Entry 1JKV (X-ray diffraction, 1.39 A resolution); this record covers chains A and C of the 6 polymer chains in the assembly.

[Chain A (and C)]
Protein: pseudocatalase
Source organism: Lactobacillus plantarum
Notes: EC 1.11.1.6; chain C of this document is another copy of the same molecule, construct and numbering; everything in this record applies to it too
UniProtKB: P60355 (MCAT_LACPL); residues 1-266 here = UniProt positions 1-266
Amino-acid sequence (266 residues; row label = number of the first residue in the row):
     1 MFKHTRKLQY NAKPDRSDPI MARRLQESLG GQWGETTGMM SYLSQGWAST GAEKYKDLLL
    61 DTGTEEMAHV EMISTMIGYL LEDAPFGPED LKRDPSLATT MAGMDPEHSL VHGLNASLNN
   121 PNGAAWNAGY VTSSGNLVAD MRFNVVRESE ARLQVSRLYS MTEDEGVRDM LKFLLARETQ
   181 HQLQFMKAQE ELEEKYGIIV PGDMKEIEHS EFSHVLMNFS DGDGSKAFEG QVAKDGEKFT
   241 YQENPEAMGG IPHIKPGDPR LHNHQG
Ion coordination: manganese (III) ion site 1: E35, E66, H69 (together with azide ion, hydroxide ion); Ca2+ site 1: D57, D61 (shared with 3 residues of chain F); manganese (III) ion site 2: E66, E148, H181 (together with hydroxide ion); Ca2+ site 2: N218, S220, G222 (shared with 2 residues of chain F)
Ligand contacts:
  - hydroxide ion (OH), molecule 1: E35, E66, H69, E148, R177, E178, H181
  - hydroxide ion (OH), molecule 2: E35, E66, H69, R147, E148, E178, H181
  - hydroxide ion (OH), molecule 3: E35, E66, H69, L174, E178
Swiss-Prot annotation at these positions:
  - binding site (Mn(2+)): E35, E66, H69, E148, H181
  - binding site (Ca(2+)): D57, D61, N218, S220, G222
  - mutagenesis: Y42 (Y42F: Loss of activity)

[How chain A and chain C interact]
Residue-residue contacts - 73 pairs, chain A then chain C:
  M1(A) with F219(C), hydrophobic; P245(C); E246(C); A247(C)
  F2(A) with F219(C)
  K3(A) with N218(C); F219(C); P245(C)
  H4(A) with F219(C), hydrogen bond (backbone-backbone); S220(C), hydrogen bond; D221(C), hydrogen bond (backbone-backbone)
  T5(A) with D221(C), hydrogen bond
  R6(A) with D221(C), hydrogen bond (backbone-side chain)
  A48(A) with Q265(C)
  S49(A) with Q265(C)
  T50(A) with I254(C); K255(C); P256(C); Q265(C), hydrogen bond (backbone-side chain)
  G51(A) with Q265(C), hydrogen bond (backbone-side chain); G266(C)
  A52(A) with Q265(C), hydrogen bond (backbone-backbone); G266(C), hydrogen bond (backbone-backbone)
  F86(A) with R24(C); M161(C)
  G87(A) with S160(C)
  P88(A) with S160(C); M161(C); T162(C); E163(C)
  K92(A) with E163(C), salt bridge
  A98(A) with T99(C)
  M101(A) with R24(C)
  A102(A) with T99(C); A102(C); G103(C)
  D105(A) with N122(C), hydrogen bond
  P106(A) with R23(C); P121(C), hydrophobic; N122(C)
  E107(A) with E27(C); N120(C), hydrogen bond; P121(C); N122(C), hydrogen bond
  S109(A) with R157(C); M161(C)
  L110(A) with R24(C); E27(C); Q154(C); R157(C), hydrogen bond (backbone-side chain); L158(C), hydrophobic
  V111(A) with E27(C); R157(C), hydrogen bond (backbone-side chain)
  G113(A) with R157(C)
  N122(A) with N122(C)
  G123(A) with N122(C)
  G135(A) with N263(C); H264(C); Q265(C), hydrogen bond (backbone-side chain)
  N136(A) with H262(C), hydrogen bond (side chain-backbone); H264(C)
  L137(A) with H264(C), hydrogen bond (backbone-backbone); Q265(C)
  V138(A) with H264(C)
  L192(A) with G266(C)
  K195(A) with G266(C)
  Y196(A) with H264(C); Q265(C); G266(C), hydrogen bond (side chain-backbone)
  P201(A) with H262(C)
  D203(A) with H262(C), salt bridge; H264(C), salt bridge
  M204(A) with H262(C)
Also at the interface, not in a pair above, chain A (42 interface residues in all): Y55, T99, H112, S134, G202
Also at the interface, not in a pair above, chain C (36 interface residues in all): Q32, A124, G222, E243, N244

[In short]
Chain A and chain C form an interface of 42 and 36 residues respectively, with 18 hydrogen bonds and 3 salt
bridges. Among the polar pairs are K92(A)-E163(C), D203(A)-H262(C) and D203(A)-H264(C). Chain A binds 3 copies
of hydroxide ion.
Both chains are pseudocatalase (Lactobacillus plantarum). Entry 1JKV (Crystal Structure of Manganese Catalase
from Lactobacillus plantarum complexed with azide) was determined by X-ray diffraction together with 1JKU from
the same study.
